Entry 8ZT9 (X-ray diffraction, 1.80 A resolution); this record covers chains A and B.

== Chain A (and B) ==
Name: 3C-like proteinase
Source organism: Severe acute respiratory syndrome coronavirus 2
Notes: EC 3.4.22.69; chain B of this document is another copy of the same molecule, construct and numbering; everything in this record applies to it too
UniProt: P0DTD1 (R1AB_SARS2); residues 1-302 here correspond to UniProt positions 3264-3565 (UniProt number = residue number + 3263)
Chain sequence (302 residues; numbered 1 to 302; the number before each row is that of its first residue):
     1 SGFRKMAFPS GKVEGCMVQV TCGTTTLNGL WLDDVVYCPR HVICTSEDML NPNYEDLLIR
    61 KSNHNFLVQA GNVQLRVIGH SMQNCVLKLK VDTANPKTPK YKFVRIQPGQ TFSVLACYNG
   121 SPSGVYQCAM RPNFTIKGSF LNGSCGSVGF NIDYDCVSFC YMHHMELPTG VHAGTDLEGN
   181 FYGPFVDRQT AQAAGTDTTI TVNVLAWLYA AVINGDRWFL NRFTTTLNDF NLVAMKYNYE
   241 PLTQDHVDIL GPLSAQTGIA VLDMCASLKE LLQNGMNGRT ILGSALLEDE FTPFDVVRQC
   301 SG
Swiss-Prot annotation at these positions:
  - active site: His-41 (For 3CL-PRO activity), Cys-145 (Nucleophile)
  - cross-link (Glycyl lysine isopeptide (Lys-Gly)): Lys-5 (interchain with G-Cter in ubiquitin), Lys-90 (interchain with G-Cter in ubiquitin)
Ligand contacts: A1D87 (6-[(6-chloranyl-2-propan-2-yl-indazol-5-yl)amino]-3-[(1-methyl-1,2,4-triazol-3-yl)methyl]-1-[[2,4,5-tris(fluoranyl)phenyl]methyl]pyrimidine-2,4-dione): Thr-24, Thr-25, Thr-26, Leu-27, His-41, Met-49, Tyr-54, Phe-140, Leu-141, Asn-142, Gly-143, Ser-144, Cys-145, His-163, His-164, Met-165, Glu-166, His-172, Asp-187, Arg-188, Gln-189

== Interface between chain A and chain B ==
Pairs across the interface - 61 pairs, chain A then chain B:
  Ser-1(A) / Gly-138(B)
  Ser-1(A) / Ser-139(B)
  Ser-1(A) / Phe-140(B)  hydrogen bond (backbone-backbone)
  Ser-1(A) / Glu-166(B)
  Ser-1(A) / His-172(B)
  Gly-2(A) / Gly-138(B)
  Gly-2(A) / Ser-139(B)
  Arg-4(A) / Tyr-126(B)
  Arg-4(A) / Gln-127(B)  hydrogen bond (side chain-backbone)
  Arg-4(A) / Cys-128(B)  hydrogen bond
  Arg-4(A) / Lys-137(B)  hydrogen bond (side chain-backbone)
  Arg-4(A) / Glu-290(B)  salt bridge
  Lys-5(A) / Tyr-126(B)
  Met-6(A) / Gly-124(B)
  Met-6(A) / Val-125(B)
  Met-6(A) / Tyr-126(B)  hydrophobic
  Met-6(A) / Ser-139(B)
  Ala-7(A) / Gly-124(B)
  Ala-7(A) / Val-125(B)  hydrogen bond (backbone-backbone)
  Phe-8(A) / Val-125(B)
  Pro-9(A) / Ser-10(B)
  Pro-9(A) / Glu-14(B)
  Pro-9(A) / Pro-122(B)  hydrophobic
  Pro-9(A) / Ser-123(B)
  Pro-9(A) / Gly-124(B)
  Ser-10(A) / Pro-9(B)
  Ser-10(A) / Ser-10(B)  hydrogen bond (side chain-backbone)
  Ser-10(A) / Glu-14(B)  hydrogen bond (backbone-side chain)
  Gly-11(A) / Gly-11(B)
  Gly-11(A) / Glu-14(B)  hydrogen bond (backbone-side chain)
  Glu-14(A) / Pro-9(B)
  Glu-14(A) / Ser-10(B)  hydrogen bond (side chain-backbone)
  Glu-14(A) / Gly-11(B)  hydrogen bond (side chain-backbone)
  Pro-122(A) / Pro-9(B)  hydrophobic
  Ser-123(A) / Pro-9(B)
  Gly-124(A) / Ala-7(B)
  Gly-124(A) / Pro-9(B)
  Val-125(A) / Met-6(B)
  Val-125(A) / Ala-7(B)  hydrogen bond (backbone-backbone)
  Val-125(A) / Phe-8(B)
  Val-125(A) / Val-125(B)  hydrophobic
  Tyr-126(A) / Arg-4(B)
  Tyr-126(A) / Met-6(B)  hydrophobic
  Gln-127(A) / Arg-4(B)  hydrogen bond (backbone-side chain)
  Cys-128(A) / Arg-4(B)
  Lys-137(A) / Arg-4(B)  hydrogen bond (backbone-side chain)
  Ser-139(A) / Arg-4(B)
  Ser-139(A) / Met-6(B)
  Leu-141(A) / Arg-298(B)
  Leu-141(A) / Gln-299(B)
  Leu-141(A) / Gly-302(B)
  Thr-280(A) / Leu-286(B)
  Gly-283(A) / Leu-286(B)
  Glu-290(A) / Arg-4(B)  salt bridge
  Arg-298(A) / Ser-123(B)  hydrogen bond (side chain-backbone)
  Arg-298(A) / Gly-124(B)
  Gln-299(A) / Ser-139(B)  hydrogen bond
  Gln-299(A) / Leu-141(B)
  Cys-300(A) / Leu-141(B)
  Ser-301(A) / Leu-141(B)
  Gly-302(A) / Leu-141(B)
Interface residues without a listed pair, chain A (34 interface residues in all): Phe-3, Lys-12, Leu-115, Gly-138, Ala-285
Interface residues without a listed pair, chain B (34 interface residues in all): Gly-2, Lys-5, Lys-12, Leu-115, Ala-129, Cys-300, Ser-301

== Summary ==
Chain A and chain B each contribute 34 residues to their interface, with 15 hydrogen bonds and 2 salt bridges.
Among the polar pairs are Arg-4(A)/Glu-290(B), Arg-4(A)/Gln-127(B) and Arg-4(A)/Cys-128(B). Ligands of chain
A: compound A1D87. UniProt lists active-site residues His-41(A) and Cys-145(A) on chain A.
Both chains are 3C-like proteinase (Severe acute respiratory syndrome coronavirus 2). Entry 8ZT9 (The Crystal
structure of mol066 bound to the main protease (3CLpro/Mpro) of SARS-CoV-2) was determined by X-ray
diffraction, deposited together with 8ZUB and 8ZUC.
